Entry 7OHU (electron microscopy, 3.70 A resolution); this record covers chains 1 and O of the 27 polymer chains in the assembly.

# Chain 1
Molecule: 25S rRNA
From: Saccharomyces cerevisiae S288C
Sequence (3396 nucleotides; each row starts with the number of its first residue; note: 87 numbers in that range are skipped by the numbering (no residue carries them; nothing is unmodelled there); a row labelled like 990A-990Z holds insertion residues (990A, then the next letters in order)):
     1 GUUUGACCUC AAAUCAGGUA GGAGUACCCG CUGAACUUAA GCAUAUCAAU AAGCGGAGGA
    61 AAAGAAACCA ACCGGGAUUG CCUUAGUAAC GGCGAGUGAA GCGGCAAAAG CUCAAAUUUG
   121 AAAUCUGGUA CCUUCGGUGC CCGAGUUGUA AUUUGGAGAG GGCAACUUUG GGGCCGUUCC
   181 UUGUCUAUGU UCCUUGGAAC AGGACGUCAU AGAGGGUGAG AAUCCCGUGU GGCGAGGAGU
   241 GCGGUUCUUU GUAAAGUGCC UUCGAAGAGU CGAGUUGUUU GGGAAUGCAG CUCUAAGUGG
   301 GUGGUAAAUU CCAUCUAAAG CUAAAUAUUG GCGAGAGACC GAUAGCGAAC AAGUACAGUG
   361 AUGGAAAGAU GAAAAGAACU UUGAAAAGAG AGUGAAAAAG UACGUGAAAU UGUUGAAAGG
   421 GAAGGGCAUU UGAUCAGACA UGGUGUUUUG UGCCCUCUGC UCCUUGUGGG UAGGGGAAUC
   481 UCGCAUUUCA CUGGGCCAGC AUCAGUUUUG GUGGCAGGAU AAAUCCAUAG GAAUGUAGCU
   541 UGCCUCGGUA AGUAUUAUAG CCUGUGGGAA UACUGCCAGC UGGGACUGAG GACUGCGACG
   601 UAAGUCAAGG AUGCUGGCAU AAUGGUUAUA UGCCGCCCGU CUUGAAACAC GGACCAAGGA
   661 GUCUAACGUC UAUGCGAGUG UUUGGGUGUA AAACCCAUAC GCGUAAUGAA AGUGAACGUA
   721 GGUUGGGGCC UCGCAAGAGG UGCACAAUCG ACCGAUCCUG AUGUCUUCGG AUGGAUUUGA
   781 GUAAGAGCAU AGCUGUUGGG ACCCGAAAGA UGGUGAACUA UGCCUGAAUA GGGUGAAGCC
   841 AGAGGAAACU CUGGUGGAGG CUCGUAGCGG UUCUGACGUG CAAAUCGAUC GUCGAAUUUG
   901 GGUAUAGGGG CGAAAGACUA AUCGAACCAU CUAGUAGCUG GUUCCUGCCG AAGUUUCCCU
   961 CAGGAUAGCA GAAGCUCGUA UCAGUUUUAU
990A-990Z GAGGUAAAGCGAAUGAUUAGAGGUUC
991A-991Z CGGGGUCGAAAUGACCUUGACCUAUU
992A-992Z CUCAAACUUUAAAUAUGUAAGAAGUC
993A-993I CUUGUUACU
  1060 UAA
  1081 UUGAACGUGG ACAUUUGAAU GAAGAGCUUU UAGUGGGCCA UUUUUGGUAA GCAGAACUGG
  1141 CGAUGCGGGA UGAACCGAAC GUAGAGUUAA GGUGCCGGAA UACACGCUCA UCAGACACCA
  1201 CAAAAGGUGU UAGUUCAUCU AGACAGCCGG ACGGUGGCCA UGGAAGUCGG AAUCCGCUAA
  1261 GGAGUGUGUA ACAACUCACC GGCCGAAUGA ACUAGCCCUG AAAAUGGAUG GCGCUCAAGC
  1321 GUGUUACCUA UACUCUACCG UCAGGGUUGA UAUGAUGCCC UGACGAGUAG GCAGGCGUGG
  1381 AGGUCAGUGA CGAAGCCUAG ACCGUAAGGU CGGGUCGAAC GGCCUCUAGU GCAGAUCUUG
  1441 GUGGUAGUAG CAAAUAUUCA AAUGAGAACU UUGAAGACUG AAGUGGGGAA AGGUUCCACG
  1501 UCAACAGCAG UUGGACGUGG GUUAGUCGAU CCUAAGAGAU GGGGAAGCUC CGUUUCAAAG
  1561 GCCUGAUUUU AUGCAGGCCA CCAUCGAAAG GGAAUCCGGU UAAGAUUCCG GAACCUGGAU
  1621 AUGGAUUCUU CACGGUAACG UAACUGAAUG UGGAGACGUC GGCGCGAGCC CUGGGAGGAG
  1681 UUAUCUUUUC UUCUUAACAG CUUAUCACCC CGGAAUUGGU UUAUCCGGAG AUGGGGUCUU
  1741 AUGGCUGGAA GAGGCCAGCA CCUUUGCUGG CUCCGGUGCG CUUGUGACGG CCCGUGAAAA
  1801 UCCACAGGAA GGAAUAGUUU UCAUGCCAGG UCGUACUGAU AACCGCAGCA GGUCUCCAAG
  1861 GUGAACAGCC UCUAGUUGAU AGAAUAAUGU AGAUAAGGGA AGUCGGCAAA AUAGAUCCGU
  1921 AACUUCGGGA UAAGGAUUGG CUCUAAGGGU CGGGUAGUGA GGGCCUUGGU CAGACGCAGC
  1981 GGGCGUGCUU GUGGACUGCU UGGUGGGGCU UGCUCUGCUA GGCGGACUAC UUGCGUGCCU
  2041 UGUUGUAGAC GGCCUUGGUA GGUCUCUUGU AGACCGUCGC UUGCUACAAU UAACGAUCAA
  2101 CUUAGAACUG GUACGGACAA GGGGAAUCUG ACUGUCUAAU UAAAACAUAG CAUUGCGAUG
  2161 GUCAGAAAGU GAUGUUGACG CAAUGUGAUU UCUGCCCAGU GCUCUGAAUG UCAAAGUGAA
  2221 GAAAUUCAAC CAAGCGCGGG UAAACGGCGG GAGUAACUAU GACUCUCUUA AGGUAGCCAA
  2281 AUGCCUCGUC AUCUAAUUAG UGACGCGCAU GAAUGGAUUA ACGAGAUUCC CACUGUCCCU
  2341 AUCUACUAUC UAGCGAAACC ACAGCCAAGG GAACGGGCUU GGCAGAAUCA GCGGGGAAAG
  2401 AAGACCCUGU UGAGCUUGAC UCUAGUUUGA CAUUGUGAAG AGACAUAGAG GGUGUAGAAU
  2461 AAGUGGGAGC UUCGGCGCCA GUGAAAUACC ACUACCUUUA UAGUUUCUUU ACUUAUUCAA
  2521 UGAAGCGGAG CUGGAAUUCA UUUUCCACGU UCUAGCAUUC AAGGUCCCAU UCGGGGCUGA
  2581 UCCGGGUUGA AGACAUUGUC AGGUGGGGAG UUUGGCUGGG GCGGCACAUC UGUUAAACGA
  2641 UAACGCAGAU GUCCUAAGGG GGGCUCAUGG AGAACAGAAA UCUCCAGUAG AACAAAAGGG
  2701 UAAAAGCCCC CUUGAUUUUG AUUUUCAGUG UGAAUACAAA CCAUGAAAGU GUGGCCUAUC
  2761 GAUCCUUUAG UCCCUCGGAA UUUGAGGCUA GAGGUGCCAG AAAAGUUACC ACAGGGAUAA
  2821 CUGGCUUGUG GCAGUCAAGC GUUCAUAGCG ACAUUGCUUU UUGAUUCUUC GAUGUCGGCU
  2881 CUUCCUAUCA UACCGAAGCA GAAUUCGGUA AGCGUUGGAU UGUUCACCCA CUAAUAGGGA
  2941 ACGUGAGCUG GGUUUAGACC GUCGUGAGAC AGGUUAGUUU UACCCUACUG AUGAAUGUUA
  3001 CCGCAAUAGU AAUUGAACUU AGUACGAGAG GAACAGUUCA UUCGGAUAAU UGGUUUUUGC
  3061 GGCUGUCUGA UCAGGCAUUG CCGCGAAGCU ACCAUCCGCU GGAUUAUGGC UGAACGCCUC
  3121 UAAGUCAGAA UCCAUGCUAG AACGCGGUGA UUUCUUUGCU CCACACAAUA UAGAUGGAUA
  3181 CGAAUAAGGC GUCCUUGUGG CGUCGCUGAA CCAUAGCAGG CUAGCAACGG UGCACUUGGC
  3241 GGAAAGGCCU UGGGUGCUUG CUGGCGAAUU GCAAUGUCAU UUUGCGUGGG GAUAAAUCAU
  3301 UUGUAUACGA CUUAGAUGUA CAACGGGGUA UUGUAAGCAG UAGAGUAGCC UUGUUGUUAC
  3361 GAUCUGCUGA GAUUAAGCCU UUGUUGUCUG AUUUGU
Not modelled in the structure: 40-43, 165, 306-309, 453-473, 636, 660, 762-768, 818-925, 937, 990A-990Z, 991A-991Z, 992A-992Z, 993A-993I, 1081-1097, 1197-1200, 1303-1308, 1432, 1452-2351, 2373, 2397-2823, 2842-2847, 2859-2888, 2916-2984, 2994, 3078-3079, 3130, 3351, 3354-3355, 3377

# Chain O
Protein: 60S ribosomal protein L16-A
From: Saccharomyces cerevisiae (strain ATCC 204508 / S288c)
UniProt: P26784 (RL16A_YEAST); numbering as in UniProt (aligned over 1-199)
Chain sequence (199 residues; row label = number of the first residue in the row):
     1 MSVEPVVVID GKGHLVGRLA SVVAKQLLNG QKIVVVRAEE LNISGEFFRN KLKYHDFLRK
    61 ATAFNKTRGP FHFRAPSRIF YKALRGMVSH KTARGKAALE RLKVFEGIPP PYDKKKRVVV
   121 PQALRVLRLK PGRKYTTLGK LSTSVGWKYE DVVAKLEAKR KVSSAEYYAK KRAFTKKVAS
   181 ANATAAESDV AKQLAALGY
Not modelled in the structure: 1-2
UniProt features mapped onto this chain:
  - modified residue: Ser2 (N-acetylserine)
  - cross-link: Lys177 (Glycyl lysine isopeptide (Lys-Gly) (interchain with G-Cter in ubiquitin))

# Chain 1 / chain O interface
Pairs across the interface - 137 pairs, chain 1 then chain O:
  U631(1) with Ala93(O), sugar contact
  G632(1) with Ala93(O), phosphate contact; Arg94(O), hydrogen bond to the phosphate
  G1174(1) with Ser21(O), hydrogen bond to the sugar; Met87(O), hydrogen bond to the base
  C1175(1) with Ser21(O), sugar contact; Leu28(O), sugar contact; Met87(O), hydrogen bond to the sugar
  C1176(1) with Lys25(O), salt bridge to the phosphate; Leu28(O), sugar contact; Met87(O), sugar contact; Ser89(O), sugar contact
  G1178(1) with Lys25(O), salt bridge to the phosphate
  U1181(1) with Arg18(O), base contact; Ser21(O), hydrogen bond to the base; Val22(O), base contact; Gln122(O), hydrogen bond to the sugar
  C1189(1) with Arg49(O), hydrogen bond to the base; Arg133(O), hydrogen bond to the base
  U1191(1) with Phe48(O), stacking on the base; Arg49(O), salt bridge to the phosphate; Leu52(O), sugar contact
  A1193(1) with Lys53(O), salt bridge to the phosphate
  G1311(1) with Gly86(O), hydrogen bond to the base
  C1312(1) with Lys82(O), phosphate contact; Ala83(O), hydrogen bond to the sugar; Gly86(O), hydrogen bond to the sugar; Met87(O), hydrogen bond to the sugar
  G1313(1) with Gly17(O), phosphate contact; Lys82(O), salt bridge to the phosphate; Ala83(O), hydrogen bond to the phosphate; Met87(O), sugar contact
  C1314(1) with Val16(O), phosphate contact; Gly17(O), hydrogen bond to the phosphate; Lys53(O), base contact
  U1315(1) with Leu15(O), phosphate contact; Ser44(O), hydrogen bond to the phosphate; Arg49(O), base contact; Leu129(O), phosphate contact; Arg133(O), hydrogen bond to the sugar
  C1316(1) with Arg128(O), phosphate contact; Leu129(O), phosphate contact; Lys130(O), hydrogen bond to the phosphate; Arg133(O), salt bridge to the phosphate
  A1317(1) with Arg128(O), phosphate contact
  A1318(1) with Gly17(O), hydrogen bond to the base; Arg18(O), salt bridge to the phosphate; Arg128(O), salt bridge to the phosphate
  C2366(1) with Phe64(O), sugar contact
  G2382(1) with Gly69(O), sugar contact; Pro70(O), sugar contact; Arg85(O), salt bridge to the phosphate; His90(O), salt bridge to the phosphate; Lys91(O), salt bridge to the phosphate
  C2383(1) with Arg68(O), sugar contact; Gly69(O), phosphate contact; Pro70(O), phosphate contact
  A2384(1) with Thr67(O), phosphate contact; Arg68(O), salt bridge to the phosphate
  C2988(1) with Asn65(O), hydrogen bond to the phosphate
  A3005(1) with Tyr149(O), sugar contact
  A3006(1) with Phe73(O), sugar contact; Lys148(O), salt bridge to the phosphate; Tyr149(O), hydrogen bond to the phosphate
  U3007(1) with Phe71(O), phosphate contact; His72(O), phosphate contact; Phe73(O), phosphate contact; Arg74(O), salt bridge to the phosphate
  A3008(1) with Lys66(O), phosphate contact; Phe71(O), phosphate contact; His72(O), salt bridge to the phosphate; Arg74(O), salt bridge to the phosphate
  G3009(1) with Lys66(O), salt bridge to the phosphate
  A3123(1) with Lys134(O), phosphate contact
  G3124(1) with Lys134(O), salt bridge to the phosphate
  C3132(1) with His55(O), sugar contact
  C3133(1) with Thr143(O), sugar contact; Ser144(O), sugar contact; Gly146(O), phosphate contact
  A3134(1) with Gly146(O), phosphate contact
  A3172(1) with Ala93(O), base contact; Arg94(O), base contact; Ala97(O), sugar contact; Arg101(O), hydrogen bond to the sugar
  G3173(1) with Gly30(O), phosphate contact; Lys32(O), phosphate contact; Arg101(O), salt bridge to the phosphate
  A3178(1) with Glu4(O), sugar contact; Pro5(O), phosphate contact; Val6(O), sugar contact; Val8(O), base contact; Tyr112(O), base contact; Lys115(O), base contact; Lys116(O), sugar contact
  U3179(1) with Lys115(O), salt bridge to the phosphate; Lys116(O), sugar contact
  A3180(1) with Asp113(O), base contact; Lys114(O), base contact; Lys115(O), sugar contact; Lys116(O), hydrogen bond to the sugar; Arg117(O), hydrogen bond to the sugar; Tyr167(O), stacking on the base; Lys171(O), salt bridge to the phosphate
  C3181(1) with Arg117(O), phosphate contact; Ser164(O), hydrogen bond to the sugar; Ala165(O), base contact; Tyr167(O), hydrogen bond to the phosphate; Tyr168(O), stacking on the base; Lys171(O), salt bridge to the phosphate
  G3182(1) with Arg117(O), salt bridge to the phosphate; Lys161(O), phosphate contact
  A3183(1) with Arg37(O), salt bridge to the phosphate; Lys161(O), salt bridge to the phosphate
  A3184(1) with Lys12(O), salt bridge to the phosphate
  U3185(1) with Arg125(O), salt bridge to the phosphate; Val126(O), sugar contact
  G3189(1) with Tyr168(O), phosphate contact
  C3190(1) with Tyr168(O), hydrogen bond to the phosphate; Arg172(O), salt bridge to the phosphate
  G3191(1) with Arg172(O), phosphate contact; Lys176(O), phosphate contact
  U3192(1) with Lys176(O), salt bridge to the phosphate
  U3207(1) with Pro121(O), base contact
  G3241(1) with Lys114(O), hydrogen bond to the sugar
  G3242(1) with Lys159(O), salt bridge to the phosphate
  A3243(1) with Glu106(O), base contact; Gly107(O), base contact; Ile108(O), hydrogen bond to the base; Pro109(O), base contact; Pro110(O), sugar contact; Leu156(O), base contact; Glu157(O), hydrogen bond to the base; Lys159(O), salt bridge to the phosphate; Arg160(O), base contact
  A3244(1) with Phe105(O), base contact; Pro109(O), base contact; Pro110(O), hydrogen bond to the sugar
Also at the interface, not in a pair above, chain 1 (63 interface residues in all): C633, G1177, A1190, C1192, G2381, G2385, A2987, G3208, A3210, A3245, G3246
Also at the interface, not in a pair above, chain O (92 interface residues in all): Ala24, Ile43, Glu46, Thr62, Pro111, Leu127, Pro131, Val145, Tyr199

# In short
Chain 1 and chain O form an interface of 63 and 92 residues respectively; the contacts include 30 hydrogen
bonds, 31 salt bridges and 3 aromatic stacking contacts. Among the polar pairs are G1174(1)-Met87(O),
U1181(1)-Ser21(O) and C1189(1)-Arg49(O).
Chain 1 is 25S rRNA (Saccharomyces cerevisiae S288C) and chain O is 60S ribosomal protein L16-A (Saccharomyces
cerevisiae (strain ATCC 204508 / S288c)); the structure, Nog1-TAP associated immature ribosomal particles from
S. cerevisiae after rpL2 expression shut down, population B, was determined by electron microscopy, deposited
together with 7OF1 and 7OHY.
